PDB entry 5I8O | X-ray diffraction, 1.80 A resolution | chains H and L

# Chain H
Name: HMM5 antibody heavy chain
Organism: Homo sapiens
Notes: antibody fragment or engineered binder
Sequence (219 residues; row label = number of the first residue in the row):
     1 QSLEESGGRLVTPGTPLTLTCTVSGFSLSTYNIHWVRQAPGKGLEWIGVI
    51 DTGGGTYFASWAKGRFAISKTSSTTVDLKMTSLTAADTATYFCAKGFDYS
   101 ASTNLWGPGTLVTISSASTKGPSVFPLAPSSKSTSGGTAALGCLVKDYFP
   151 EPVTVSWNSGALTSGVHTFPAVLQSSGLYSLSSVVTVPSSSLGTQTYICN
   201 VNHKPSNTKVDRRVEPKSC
Disulfides: Cys21-Cys93, Cys143-Cys199

# Chain L
Name: HMM5 antibody light chain
Organism: Homo sapiens
Notes: antibody fragment or engineered binder
Sequence (217 residues; row label = number of the first residue in the row):
     1 ELDMTQTPSSVSAPVGGSVTINCQSSQSVYGNNYLAWYQQKAGQPPKLLI
    51 YRASTLASGAPSRFKGSGSGTQFTLTISDLESDDAATYYCLGYYNGVINV
   101 FGGGTNVEIKRTVGAPSVFIFPPSDEQLKSGTASVVCLLNNFYPREAKVQ
   151 WKVDNALQSGNSQESVTEQDSKDSTYSLSSTLTLSKADYEKHKVYACEVT
   201 HQGLSSPVTKSFNRGEC
Disulfides: Cys23-Cys90, Cys137-Cys197

# Interface between chain H and chain L
Cross-chain cystine bridges: Cys219(H)-Cys217(L)
Residue-residue contacts - 70 pairs, chain H then chain L:
  Val36(H) with Phe101(L), hydrophobic
  Gln38(H) with Gln40(L), hydrogen bond; Tyr89(L)
  Lys42(H) with Tyr89(L)
  Gly43(H) with Tyr89(L)
  Leu44(H) with Pro46(L), hydrophobic; Tyr89(L), hydrophobic; Phe101(L)
  Glu45(H) with Phe101(L)
  Trp46(H) with Val97(L); Ile98(L), hydrophobic; Asn99(L); Phe101(L)
  Tyr57(H) with Val97(L), hydrophobic
  Phe92(H) with Pro45(L), hydrophobic
  Asp98(H) with Tyr34(L); Arg52(L), salt bridge
  Tyr99(H) with Tyr93(L); Val97(L), hydrophobic; Asn99(L), hydrogen bond (backbone-side chain)
  Ser100(H) with Tyr93(L); Asn99(L)
  Ala101(H) with Tyr38(L), hydrogen bond (backbone-side chain); Leu91(L); Asn99(L), hydrogen bond (backbone-side chain)
  Ser102(H) with Ala36(L); Tyr38(L)
  Thr103(H) with Tyr38(L), hydrogen bond (backbone-side chain); Leu48(L)
  Asn104(H) with Leu48(L)
  Trp106(H) with Tyr38(L); Pro45(L), hydrophobic; Pro46(L), hydrophobic
  Gly107(H) with Pro45(L)
  Phe125(H) with Ser124(L); Gln127(L)
  Pro126(H) with Ser124(L)
  Leu127(H) with Phe121(L); Val136(L), hydrophobic
  Ala128(H) with Phe121(L); Pro122(L)
  Ser130(H) with Cys217(L)
  Ser135(H) with Phe119(L); Lys210(L)
  Ala140(H) with Phe119(L), hydrophobic; Phe121(L); Leu138(L), hydrophobic
  Leu144(H) with Ser134(L)
  Lys146(H) with Gln127(L); Ser134(L)
  His167(H) with Asn140(L); Asn141(L), hydrogen bond; Ser177(L), hydrogen bond
  Phe169(H) with Leu138(L), hydrophobic; Ser165(L); Thr167(L); Ser177(L); Leu178(L); Ser179(L)
  Pro170(H) with Ser165(L), hydrogen bond (backbone-side chain); Val166(L)
  Val172(H) with Gln163(L); Ser165(L)
  Leu173(H) with Gln163(L), hydrogen bond (backbone-side chain)
  Gln174(H) with Gln163(L)
  Val184(H) with Leu138(L), hydrophobic
  Thr186(H) with Asn140(L)
  Arg212(H) with Glu126(L), salt bridge
  Lys217(H) with Asp125(L), salt bridge
  Cys219(H) with Cys217(L), disulfide
Also at the interface, not in a pair above, chain H (47 interface residues in all): His34, Val49, Pro108, Pro129, Thr134, Thr138, Ala139, Thr168, Ser218
Also at the interface, not in a pair above, chain L (42 interface residues in all): Gln44, Tyr51, Thr132, Glu164, Asp170, Glu216

# In short
Chain H and chain L form an interface of 47 and 42 residues respectively, with 1 disulfide bond, 9 hydrogen
bonds and 3 salt bridges. Among the polar pairs are Asp98(H)-Arg52(L), Arg212(H)-Glu126(L) and
Lys217(H)-Asp125(L).
Chain H is HMM5 antibody heavy chain and chain L is HMM5 antibody light chain, both from Homo sapiens; the
structure, HMM5 Fab in complex with disaccharide, was determined by X-ray diffraction.
